PDB entry 6LWG | X-ray diffraction, 2.53 A resolution | chains A and B of the 3 polymer chains in the assembly

Chain A:
Name: Endonuclease 8-like 1
Source organism: Homo sapiens
Notes: EC 3.2.2.-, 4.2.99.18
UniProt: Q96FI4 (NEIL1_HUMAN); numbering as in UniProt (aligned over 1-295)
Amino-acid sequence (295 residues; each row starts with the number of its first residue):
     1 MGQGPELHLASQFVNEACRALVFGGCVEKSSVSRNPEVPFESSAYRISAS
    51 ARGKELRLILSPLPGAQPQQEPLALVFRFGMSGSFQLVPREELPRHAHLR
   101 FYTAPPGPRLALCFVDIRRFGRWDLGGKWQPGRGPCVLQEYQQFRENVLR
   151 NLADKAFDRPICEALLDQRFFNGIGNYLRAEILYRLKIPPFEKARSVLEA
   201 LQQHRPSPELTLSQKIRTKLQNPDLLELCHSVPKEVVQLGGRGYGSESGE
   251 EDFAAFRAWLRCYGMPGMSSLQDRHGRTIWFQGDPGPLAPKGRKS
Not modelled in the structure: 1, 203-222, 291-295
Construct notes: engineered mutation Gly2 (Pro in Q96FI4), Gln3 (Glu in Q96FI4); variant Arg242 (Lys in Q96FI4)
UniProt features mapped onto this chain:
  - active site: Lys54 (Proton donor)
  - binding site (DNA): Asn176
  - natural variant: Ala44 (A44D: Found in a patient with childhood-onset nephrotic syndrome, focal segmental glomerulosclerosis and end-stage renal disease; uncertain significance), Ala156 (A156T: Found in a patient with childhood-onset steroid-resistant nephrotic syndrome; uncertain significance), Glu181 (E181K: Found in a patient with nephrotic syndrome also carrying mutation P-159 in MYO1E), Arg242 (K242R: In RNA edited version; this construct carries the variant)
  - mutagenesis: Lys54 (K54L: Loss of glycosylase activity), Arg277 (R277A: Strongly reduced glycosylase activity. Has little effect on AP lyase activity)
Reported in the primary citation:
  - binding site for the 13-nt DNA strand (chain B): Arg242
  - mutagenesis - R242A, R242H: decreased catalytic activity
  - mutagenesis - R242A/Y244R, R242H/Y244R: increased catalytic activity on DHU
  - mutagenesis - R242A/Y244R, R242H/Y244R: increased catalytic activity on Tg

Chain B:
Molecule: 13-nt DNA strand
Sequence (13 nucleotides; row label = number of the first residue in the row):
     1 CGTCCAXGTCTAC
Modified positions: 8Y9 ([(2R,3S,5R)-5-[(5S)-5-carbamimidamido-2,4-bis(oxidanylidene)imidazolidin-1-yl]-3-oxidanyl-oxolan-2-yl]methy l dihydrogen phosphate) at position 7

Interface between chain A and chain B:
Contacting residue pairs (26; chain A residue first):
  Gly2(A) - 8Y9_7(B)  base contact
  Gln3(A) - 8Y9_7(B)  hydrogen bond to the sugar
  Gln3(A) - DG8(B)  phosphate contact
  Glu6(A) - 8Y9_7(B)  base contact
  Lys54(A) - DG8(B)  salt bridge to the phosphate
  Lys54(A) - DT9(B)  salt bridge to the phosphate
  Arg78(A) - DC10(B)  salt bridge to the phosphate
  Gly80(A) - DG8(B)  sugar contact
  Met81(A) - 8Y9_7(B)  base contact
  Met81(A) - DG8(B)  base contact
  Arg118(A) - DA6(B)  hydrogen bond to the base
  Phe120(A) - DG8(B)  base contact
  Arg122(A) - DC10(B)  phosphate contact
  Gln130(A) - DC10(B)  phosphate contact
  Arg133(A) - DT9(B)  salt bridge to the phosphate
  Gln168(A) - DT9(B)  phosphate contact
  Gly175(A) - DG8(B)  phosphate contact
  Asn176(A) - 8Y9_7(B)  hydrogen bond to the phosphate
  Asn176(A) - DG8(B)  hydrogen bond to the phosphate
  Tyr177(A) - 8Y9_7(B)  base contact
  Arg242(A) - 8Y9_7(B)  base contact
  Tyr263(A) - DA6(B)  hydrogen bond to the phosphate
  Tyr263(A) - 8Y9_7(B)  hydrogen bond to the phosphate
  Arg277(A) - 8Y9_7(B)  salt bridge to the phosphate
  Arg277(A) - DG8(B)  salt bridge to the phosphate
  Thr278(A) - DA6(B)  hydrogen bond to the phosphate
Also at the interface, not in a pair above, chain A (21 interface residues in all): Leu166

Overview:
Chain A and chain B form an interface of 21 and 5 residues respectively; the contacts include 7 hydrogen bonds
and 6 salt bridges. Polar pairs include Arg118(A)-DA6(B), Gln3(A)-8Y9_7(B) and Asn176(A)-8Y9_7(B). From the
paper: a binding site for the 13-nt DNA strand (chain B) at Arg242(A); R242A and R242H of chain A reduce
catalytic activity; 4 substitutions were tested in all.
Here chain A is Endonuclease 8-like 1 (Homo sapiens) and chain B is a 13-nt DNA strand. Entry 6LWG (Crystal
structure of human NEIL1(P2G, E3Q, R242) bound to duplex DNA containing guanidinohydantoin (Gh)) was
determined by X-ray diffraction together with 6LWA, 6LWB, 6LWC, 6LWD, 6LWF, 6LWH and 10 further entries from
the same study.
